Entry 2AG6 (X-ray diffraction, 1.90 A resolution); this record covers chain A.

[Chain A]
Name: Tyrosyl-tRNA synthetase
Organism: Methanocaldococcus jannaschii
Notes: EC 6.1.1.1
Reference sequence: Q57834 (SYY_METJA); residue numbers follow UniProt; this construct covers 1-306
Sequence (314 residues; row label = number of the first residue in the row):
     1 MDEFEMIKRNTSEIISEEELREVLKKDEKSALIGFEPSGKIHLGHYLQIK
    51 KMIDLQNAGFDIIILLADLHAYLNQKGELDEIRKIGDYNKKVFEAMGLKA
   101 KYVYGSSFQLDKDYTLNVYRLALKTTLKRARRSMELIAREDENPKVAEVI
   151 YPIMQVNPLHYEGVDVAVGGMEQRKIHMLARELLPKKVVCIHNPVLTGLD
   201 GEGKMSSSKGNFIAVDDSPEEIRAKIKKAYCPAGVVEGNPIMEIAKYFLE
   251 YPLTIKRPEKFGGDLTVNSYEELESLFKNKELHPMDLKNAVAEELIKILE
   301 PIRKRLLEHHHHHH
Not modelled in the structure: 308-314
Differences from the reference sequence: engineered mutation L32 (Tyr in Q57834), S107 (Glu in Q57834), P158 (Asp in Q57834), L159 (Ile in Q57834), E162 (Leu in Q57834); cloning artifact (307-308); expression tag (309-314)
Curated features (UniProtKB/Swiss-Prot):
  - region (Interaction with t-RNA): K228 to C231, H283 to K288
  - motif: P37 to H45 ('HIGH' region), K204 to S208 ('KMSKS' region)
  - binding site (L-tyrosine): E36, Q173
  - binding site (ATP): S207
  - site: N143 (Interaction with t-RNA)
  - mutagenesis: D286 (D286A: Decreases the rate of aminoacylation more than 10-fold, without effect on tyrosyl adenylate synthesis ...), K288 (K288A: Decreases the rate of aminoacylation more than 200-fold, without effect on tyrosyl adenylate synthesis)
Small-molecule neighbours: 4-bromo-L-phenylalanine (4BF): L32, G34, F35, E36, L65, A67, H70, I137, Y151, Q155, H160, Y161, Q173
Reported in the primary citation:
  - binding site for 4-bromo-L-phenylalanine: G34, L65, H70, Y151, Q155, H160, Y161, Q173
  - conformationally variable residues (helix shift): N157 to Y161, E162, G163
  - contacts within the chain: Y114-M154 (hydrogen bond), N157-H160, N157-L159 (hydrogen bond), P158-Y161, M154-H160 (hydrogen bond), Q155-Y161 (hydrogen bond), Y161-V164

[In short]
Chain A binds 4-bromo-L-phenylalanine. Curated annotation (UniProt) lists L-tyrosine-binding residues E36 and
Q173, ATP-binding residue S207 and 2 mutagenesis sites. The paper reports a binding site for
4-bromo-L-phenylalanine at G34, L65 and H70 among others; conformational variability at N157, E162 and G163.
Chain A is Tyrosyl-tRNA synthetase (Methanocaldococcus jannaschii); the structure, Crystal structure of
p-bromo-l-phenylalanine-tRNA sythetase in complex with p-bromo-l-phenylalanine, was determined by X-ray
diffraction (same publication as 1ZH0).
